6H7W - chains Q and R of the 20 polymer chains in the assembly; structure by electron microscopy, 11.40 A resolution (very low resolution: no residue pairs are listed; an interface is given only as per-side residue counts).

Chain Q (and R):
Molecule: Vacuolar protein sorting-associated protein 35
Organism: Chaetomium thermophilum (strain DSM 1495 / CBS 144.50 / IMI 039719)
Notes: chain R of this document is another copy of the same molecule, construct and numbering; everything in this record applies to it too
UniProt: G0S709 (G0S709_CHATD); numbering as in UniProt (aligned over 12-857)
Amino-acid sequence (846 residues; each row starts with the number of its first residue):
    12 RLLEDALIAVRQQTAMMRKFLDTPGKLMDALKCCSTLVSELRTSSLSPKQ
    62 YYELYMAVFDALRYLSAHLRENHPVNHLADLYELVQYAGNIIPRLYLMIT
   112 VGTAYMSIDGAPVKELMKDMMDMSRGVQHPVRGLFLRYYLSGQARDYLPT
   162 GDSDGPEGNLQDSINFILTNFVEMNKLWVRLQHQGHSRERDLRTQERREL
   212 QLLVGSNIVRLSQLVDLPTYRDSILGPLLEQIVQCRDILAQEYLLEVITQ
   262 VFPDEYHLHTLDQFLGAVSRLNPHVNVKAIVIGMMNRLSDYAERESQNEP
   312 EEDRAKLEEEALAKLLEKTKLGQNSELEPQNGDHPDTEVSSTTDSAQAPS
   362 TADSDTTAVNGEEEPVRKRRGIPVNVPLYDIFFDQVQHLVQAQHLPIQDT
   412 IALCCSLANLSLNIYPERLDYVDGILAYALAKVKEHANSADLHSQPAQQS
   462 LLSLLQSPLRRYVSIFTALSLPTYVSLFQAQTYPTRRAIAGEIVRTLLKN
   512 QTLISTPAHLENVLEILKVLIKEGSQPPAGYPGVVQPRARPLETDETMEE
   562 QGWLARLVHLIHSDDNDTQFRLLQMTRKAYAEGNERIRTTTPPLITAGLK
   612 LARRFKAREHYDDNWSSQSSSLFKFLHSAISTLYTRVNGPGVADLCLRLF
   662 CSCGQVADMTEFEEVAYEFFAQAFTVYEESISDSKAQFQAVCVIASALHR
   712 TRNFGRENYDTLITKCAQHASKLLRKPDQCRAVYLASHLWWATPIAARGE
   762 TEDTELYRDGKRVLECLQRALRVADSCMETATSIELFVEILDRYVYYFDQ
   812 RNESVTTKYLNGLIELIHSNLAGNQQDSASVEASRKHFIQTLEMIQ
Unresolved in the structure: 306-386, 538-558

Interface between chain Q and chain R:
At this resolution (11 A) residue pairs are not listed: 17 residues of chain Q and 17 of chain R lie at the interface.

Summary:
The chain Q/chain R interface involves 17 residues from each chain.
Both chains are Vacuolar protein sorting-associated protein 35 (Chaetomium thermophilum (strain DSM 1495 / CBS
144.50 / IMI 039719)). Entry 6H7W (Model of retromer-Vps5 complex assembled on membrane) was determined by
electron microscopy together with 5W8M from the same study.
